1RND - chain A; structure by X-ray diffraction, 1.50 A resolution.

[Chain A]
Molecule: Ribonuclease A
Source organism: Bos taurus
Notes: EC 3.1.27.5
UniProtKB: P61823 (RNAS1_BOVIN); residues 1-124 here correspond to UniProt positions 27-150 (UniProt number = residue number + 26)
Chain sequence (124 residues; numbered 1 to 124; the number before each row is that of its first residue):
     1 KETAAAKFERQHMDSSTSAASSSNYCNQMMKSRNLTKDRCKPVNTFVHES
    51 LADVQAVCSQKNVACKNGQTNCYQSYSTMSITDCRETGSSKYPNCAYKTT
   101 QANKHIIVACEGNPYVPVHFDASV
Curated features (UniProtKB/Swiss-Prot):
  - active site: His12 (Proton acceptor), His119 (Proton donor)
  - binding site (substrate): Lys7, Arg10, Lys41 to Thr45, Lys66, Arg85
  - glycosylation: Lys1 (N-linked (Glc) (glycation) lysine), Lys7 (N-linked (Glc) (glycation) lysine), Asn34 (N-linked (GlcNAc...) asparagine), Lys37 (N-linked (Glc) (glycation) lysine), Lys41 (N-linked (Glc) (glycation) lysine)
Cystine bridges: Cys26-Cys84, Cys40-Cys95, Cys58-Cys110, Cys65-Cys72
Residues lining bound ligands: 2'-deoxyguanosine-5'-monophosphate (DGP): His12, Lys41, Val43, Asn44, Thr45, Arg85, His119, Phe120, Asp121, Ala122

[In short]
Ligands of chain A: 2'-deoxyguanosine-5'-monophosphate. From UniProt: active-site residues His12 and His119
and 9 substrate-binding residues.
Chain A is Ribonuclease A (Bos taurus); the structure, Newly observed binding mode in pancreatic ribonuclease,
was determined by X-ray diffraction together with 1RNC from the same study.
